PDB entry 8XEW | electron microscopy, 2.92 A resolution | chains A and D of the 4 polymer chains in the assembly

== Chain A (and D) ==
Name: DSR2 H171A
From: Bacillus sp. DSM 5850
Notes: chain D of this document is another copy of the same molecule, construct and numbering; everything in this record applies to it too
Amino-acid sequence (1005 residues; numbered 1 to 1005; the number before each row is that of its first residue):
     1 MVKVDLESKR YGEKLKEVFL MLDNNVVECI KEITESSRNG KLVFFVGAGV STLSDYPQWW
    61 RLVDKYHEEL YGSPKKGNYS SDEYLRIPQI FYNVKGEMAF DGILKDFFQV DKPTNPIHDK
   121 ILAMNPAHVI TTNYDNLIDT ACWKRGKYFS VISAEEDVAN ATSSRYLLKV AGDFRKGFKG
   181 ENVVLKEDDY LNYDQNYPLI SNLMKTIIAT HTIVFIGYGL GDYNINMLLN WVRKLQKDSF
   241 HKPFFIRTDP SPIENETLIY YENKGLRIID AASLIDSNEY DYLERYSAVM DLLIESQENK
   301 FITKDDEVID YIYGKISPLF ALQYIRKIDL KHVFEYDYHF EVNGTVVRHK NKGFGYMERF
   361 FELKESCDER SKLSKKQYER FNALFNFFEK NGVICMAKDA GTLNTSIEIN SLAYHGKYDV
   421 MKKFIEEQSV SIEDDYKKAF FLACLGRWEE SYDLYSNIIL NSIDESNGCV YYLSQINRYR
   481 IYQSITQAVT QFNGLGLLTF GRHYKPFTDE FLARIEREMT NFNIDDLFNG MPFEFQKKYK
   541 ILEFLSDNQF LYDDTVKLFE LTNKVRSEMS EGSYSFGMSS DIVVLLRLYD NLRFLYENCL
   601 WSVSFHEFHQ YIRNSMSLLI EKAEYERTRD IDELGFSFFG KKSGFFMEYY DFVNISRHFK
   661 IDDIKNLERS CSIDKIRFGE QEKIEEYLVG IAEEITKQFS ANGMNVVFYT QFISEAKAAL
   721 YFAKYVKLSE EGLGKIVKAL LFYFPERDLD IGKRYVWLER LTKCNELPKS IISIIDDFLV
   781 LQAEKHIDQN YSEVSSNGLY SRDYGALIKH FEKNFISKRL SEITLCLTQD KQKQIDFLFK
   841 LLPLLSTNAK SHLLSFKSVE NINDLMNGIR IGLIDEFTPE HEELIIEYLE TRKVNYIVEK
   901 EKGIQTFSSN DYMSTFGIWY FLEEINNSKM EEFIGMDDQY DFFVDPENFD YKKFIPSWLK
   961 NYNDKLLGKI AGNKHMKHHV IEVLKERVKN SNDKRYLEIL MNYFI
Unresolved in the structure: 1-21, 298-1005 (chain D: 1-21)
What the authors report for this chain:
  - catalytic residues: Asn133 (from molecular simulation)
  - mutagenesis - N133A: abolished catalytic activity
  - mutagenesis - Y71A, Y71A/R86A, Y71A/Y260A, Y71A/R86A/Y260A, Y260A, H349A, Y504A/K505A, Y574A/F576A/G577A, N702A/G703A/M704A, N961A: decreased catalytic activity
  - mutagenesis - R86A: unchanged catalytic activity

== Interface between chain A and chain D ==
Contacting residue pairs - 25 pairs, chain A then chain D:
  Leu70(A) with Glu256(D)
  Tyr71(A) with Glu254(D); Glu256(D); Thr257(D), hydrogen bond
  Arg86(A) with Thr257(D), hydrogen bond; Tyr260(D); Tyr261(D)
  Gln89(A) with Tyr260(D)
  Ile90(A) with Glu256(D); Tyr260(D), hydrophobic
  Gly221(A) with Asp82(D), hydrogen bond (backbone-side chain)
  Asn226(A) with Arg86(D), hydrogen bond
  Asn230(A) with Leu191(D)
  Arg233(A) with Leu191(D)
  Glu254(A) with Tyr71(D)
  Glu256(A) with Leu70(D); Val94(D)
  Thr257(A) with Tyr71(D), hydrogen bond
  Tyr260(A) with Arg86(D); Gln89(D); Ile90(D), hydrophobic; Asn93(D); Glu187(D), hydrogen bond
  Tyr261(A) with Arg86(D)
  Lys264(A) with Glu187(D)
Interface residues without a listed pair, chain A (19 interface residues in all): Asp82, Asn93, Glu187, Leu220
Interface residues without a listed pair, chain D (17 interface residues in all): Asn192, Gly221

== Summary ==
19 residues of chain A face 17 of chain D across their interface; the contacts include 6 hydrogen bonds. Polar
pairs include Tyr71(A)-Thr257(D), Arg86(A)-Thr257(D) and Gly221(A)-Asp82(D). The paper reports the catalytic
residue Asn133(A); Y71A, Y71A/R86A and Y71A/Y260A of chain A, among others, reduce catalytic activity; 12
substitutions were tested in all.
Chain A and chain D are both DSR2 H171A (Bacillus sp. DSM 5850); the structure, Cryo-EM structure of
defence-associatedsirtuin 2 (DSR2) H171A protein, was determined by electron microscopy together with 8XFE and
8XFF from the same study.
